5A3A - chain A; structure by X-ray diffraction, 1.54 A resolution.

# Chain A
Name: SIR2 family protein
From: Streptococcus pyogenes
Notes: EC 2.4.2.30
UniProtKB: Q1JGN6 (Q1JGN6_STRPD); numbering as in UniProt (aligned over 1-293)
Sequence (303 residues; numbered -9 to 293; the number before each row is that of its first residue; numbers below 1 keep their minus sign (Met-9 is residue -9)):
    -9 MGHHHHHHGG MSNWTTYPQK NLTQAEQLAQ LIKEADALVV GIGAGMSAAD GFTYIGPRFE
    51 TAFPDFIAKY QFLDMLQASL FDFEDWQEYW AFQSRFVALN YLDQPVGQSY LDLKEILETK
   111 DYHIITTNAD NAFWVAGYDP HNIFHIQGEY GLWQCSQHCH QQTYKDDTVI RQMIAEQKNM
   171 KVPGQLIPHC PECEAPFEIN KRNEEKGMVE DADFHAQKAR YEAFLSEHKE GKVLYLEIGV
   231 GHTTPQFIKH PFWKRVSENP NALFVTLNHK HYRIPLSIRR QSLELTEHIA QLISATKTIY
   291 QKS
Unresolved in the structure: -9 to 2, 7-10, 293
Differences from the reference sequence: expression tag (-9 to 0)
Bound ions: Zn2+: Cys145, Cys149, Cys180, Cys183
Residues lining bound ligands:
  - glycine (GLY), molecule 1: Phe134, Ile136, Arg192, Glu200, Phe204, Lys208, Phe237
  - glycine (GLY), molecule 2: Leu142, Gln152, Thr153, Tyr154, Lys155, Asp201
  - glycine (GLY), molecule 3: Trp243, Arg263, Ile264, Pro265
  - glycine (GLY), molecule 4: His259, Lys260, His261
Reported in the primary citation:
  - mutagenesis - N118A: abolished catalytic activity on lipoylated GcvH-L
  - mutagenesis - Q137H: abolished catalytic activity

# In short
Bound to chain A: 4 copies of glycine. Cys145, Cys149, Cys180 and Cys183 coordinate Zn2+. The paper reports
that N118A abolishes catalytic activity on lipoylated GcvH-L; Q137H abolishes catalytic activity.
Chain A is SIR2 family protein (Streptococcus pyogenes); the structure, Crystal structure of the
ADP-ribosylating sirtuin (SirTM) from Streptococcus pyogenes (Apo form), was determined by X-ray diffraction,
deposited together with 5A35, 5A3B and 5A3C.
